PDB entry 6IFT | X-ray diffraction, 1.90 A resolution | chain A

# Chain A
Molecule: Ribosomal RNA small subunit methyltransferase A
From: Bacillus subtilis (strain 168)
Notes: EC 2.1.1.182
UniProtKB: P37468 (RSMA_BACSU); residues 1-292 here = UniProt positions 1-292
Amino-acid sequence (292 residues; row label = number of the first residue in the row):
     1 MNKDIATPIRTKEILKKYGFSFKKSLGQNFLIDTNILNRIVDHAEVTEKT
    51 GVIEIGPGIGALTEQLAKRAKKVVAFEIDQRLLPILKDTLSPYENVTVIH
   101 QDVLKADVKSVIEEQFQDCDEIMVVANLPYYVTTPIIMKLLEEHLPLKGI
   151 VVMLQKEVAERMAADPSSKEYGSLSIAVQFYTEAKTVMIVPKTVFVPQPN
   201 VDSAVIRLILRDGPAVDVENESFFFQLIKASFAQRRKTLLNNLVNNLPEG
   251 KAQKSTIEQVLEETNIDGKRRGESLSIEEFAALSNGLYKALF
Residues lining bound ligands: S-adenosylmethionine (SAM): L26, G27, Q28, N29, F30, L31, E54, I55, G56, P57, G58, A61, F76, E77, I78, D79, L82, Q101, D102, V103, N127, L128, P129, Y131, V132

# Overview
Bound to chain A: S-adenosylmethionine.
Chain A is Ribosomal RNA small subunit methyltransferase A (Bacillus subtilis (strain 168)); the structure,
KsgA from Bacillus subtilis in complex with SAM, was determined by X-ray diffraction together with 6IFX, 6IFS,
6IFV and 6IFW from the same study.
